Entry 1MYG (X-ray diffraction, 1.75 A resolution); this record covers chain A.

# Chain A
Protein: Myoglobin
Source organism: Sus scrofa
UniProt: P02189 (MYG_PIG); residue numbers follow UniProt; this construct covers 1-153
Chain sequence (153 residues; row label = number of the first residue in the row):
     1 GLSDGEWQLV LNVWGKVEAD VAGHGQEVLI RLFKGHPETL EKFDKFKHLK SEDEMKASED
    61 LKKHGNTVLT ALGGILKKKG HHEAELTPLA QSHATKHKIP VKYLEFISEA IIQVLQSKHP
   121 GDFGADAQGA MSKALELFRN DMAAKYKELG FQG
Metal / ion sites: heme Fe near His93 (its only coordinating residue here)
Small-molecule neighbours: heme (HEM): Thr39, Lys42, Phe43, Lys45, His64, Thr67, Val68, Ala71, Leu72, Leu89, Ser92, His93, His97, Ile99, Tyr103, Leu104, Ile107, Ile111, Phe138

# Summary
Chain A binds heme.
Chain A is Myoglobin (Sus scrofa); the structure, High resolution X-ray structures of pig metmyoglobin and two
CD3 mutants MB(LYS45-> arg) and MB(LYS45-> ser), was determined by X-ray diffraction (same publication as 1MYH
and 1MYI).
